PDB entry 1MPA | X-ray diffraction, 2.60 A resolution | chains H and P of the 3 polymer chains in the assembly

[Chain H]
Name: MN12H2 IGG2A-kappa
From: Mus musculus
Notes: fragment: fab fragment
Amino-acid sequence (225 residues; row label = number of the first residue in the row):
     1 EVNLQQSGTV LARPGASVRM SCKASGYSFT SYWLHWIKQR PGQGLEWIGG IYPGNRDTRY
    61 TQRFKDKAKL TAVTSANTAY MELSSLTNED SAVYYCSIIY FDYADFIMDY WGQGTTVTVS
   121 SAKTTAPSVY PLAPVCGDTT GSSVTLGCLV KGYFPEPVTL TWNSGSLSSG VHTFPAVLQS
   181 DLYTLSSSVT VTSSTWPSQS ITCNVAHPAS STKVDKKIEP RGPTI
Cystine bridges: Cys22-Cys96, Cys148-Cys203
Construct notes: conflict Thr9 (Pro in S38950), Val10 (Glu in S38950), Ala12 (Val in S38950), 32 further conflict positions vs the reference (S38950) not listed; insertion (97-100)

[Chain P]
Name: Pora P1.16 peptide fluorescein conjugate
Notes: fragment: apex of extracellular loop 4 (vr2) of pora, residues 180 - 187
Amino-acid sequence (9 residues; row label = number of the first residue in the row):
     1 TKDTNNNLC
Modified residues: Thr1 (n-methylcarbonylthreonine; THC); Cys9 (5-[2-(2-amino-2-carbamoyl-ethylsulfanyl)-acetylamino]-2-(3,6-dihydroxy-9,9a-dihydro-3H-xanthen-9-yl)-benzoic acid; CYF)

[Chain H / chain P interface]
Contacting residue pairs (16; chain H residue first):
  Ser31(H) - Lys2(P)  hydrogen bond (backbone-side chain)
  Tyr32(H) - Asn6(P)
  Trp33(H) - Asp3(P)
  Trp33(H) - Thr4(P)
  Trp33(H) - Asn6(P)  hydrogen bond (backbone-side chain)
  His35(H) - Thr4(P)  hydrogen bond (side chain-backbone)
  His35(H) - Asn5(P)  hydrogen bond
  Trp47(H) - Thr4(P)
  Tyr52(H) - Lys2(P)
  Arg59(H) - Thr4(P)
  Arg59(H) - Cys9(P)
  Ile99(H) - Asn6(P)  hydrogen bond (backbone-side chain)
  Tyr100(H) - Asn6(P)
  Asp102(H) - Asn6(P)
  Asp102(H) - Asn7(P)
  Asp102(H) - Leu8(P)  hydrogen bond (side chain-backbone)
Also at the interface, not in a pair above, chain H (11 interface residues in all): Ile98

[Summary]
The interface between chain H and chain P involves 11 residues on one side and 8 on the other; the contacts
include 6 hydrogen bonds. Among the polar pairs are Ser31(H)-Lys2(P), Trp33(H)-Asn6(P) and His35(H)-Thr4(P).
Here chain H is MN12H2 IGG2A-kappa (Mus musculus) and chain P is Pora P1.16 peptide fluorescein conjugate.
Entry 1MPA (Bactericidal antibody against neisseria meningitidis) was determined by X-ray diffraction (same
publication as 2MPA).
